8EZB - chains G and X of the 20 polymer chains in the assembly; structure by electron microscopy, 8.90 A resolution (very low resolution: no residue pairs are listed; an interface is given only as per-side residue counts).

== Chain G ==
Molecule: DNA repair protein XRCC4
From: Homo sapiens
Reference sequence: Q13426 (XRCC4_HUMAN); residue numbers follow UniProt; this construct covers 1-336
Sequence (336 residues; each row starts with the number of its first residue):
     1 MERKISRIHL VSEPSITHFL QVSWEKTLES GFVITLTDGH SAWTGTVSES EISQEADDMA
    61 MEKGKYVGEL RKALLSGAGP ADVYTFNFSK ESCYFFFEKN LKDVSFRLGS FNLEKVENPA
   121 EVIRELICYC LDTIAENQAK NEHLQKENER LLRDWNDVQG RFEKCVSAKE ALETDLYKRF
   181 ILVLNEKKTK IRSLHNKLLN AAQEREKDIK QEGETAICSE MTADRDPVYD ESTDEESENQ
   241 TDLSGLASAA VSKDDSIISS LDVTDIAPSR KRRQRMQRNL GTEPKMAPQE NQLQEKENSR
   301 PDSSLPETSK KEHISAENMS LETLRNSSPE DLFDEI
Disordered / not traced: 77-82, 202-336
UniProt features mapped onto this chain:
  - region: Phe180 to Gly213 (Interaction with LIG4)
  - motif: Arg270 to Arg275 (Nuclear localization signal)
  - site: Asp265, Ile266 (Cleavage)
  - modified residue: Ser53 (Phosphoserine), Ser193 (Phosphoserine), Tyr229 (Phosphotyrosine), Ser232 (Phosphoserine), Thr233 (Phosphothreonine), Ser237 (Phosphoserine), Ser256 (Phosphoserine), Ser260 (Phosphoserine), Ser303 (Phosphoserine), Ser304 (Phosphoserine), Ser315 (Phosphoserine), Ser320 (Phosphoserine), Thr323 (Phosphothreonine), Ser327 (Phosphoserine), Ser328 (Phosphoserine)
  - cross-link (Glycyl lysine isopeptide (Lys-Gly)): Lys210 (interchain with G-Cter in SUMO), Lys296 (interchain with G-Cter in ubiquitin)
  - natural variant: Trp43 (W43R: In SSMED), Asp82 (D82E: In SSMED), Arg161 to Ile336 (deletion: In SSMED), Arg161 (R161Q: In SSMED), Lys210 to Ile336 (deletion: In SSMED), Arg225 to Ile336 (deletion: In SSMED), Arg275 to Ile336 (deletion: In SSMED)
  - mutagenesis: Lys4 (K4E: Abolished interaction with NHEJ1/XLF; when associated with E-99), Lys26 (K26E: Abolished interaction with NHEJ1/XLF; when associated with E-99), Glu55 (E55R: Abolished interaction with NHEJ1/XLF), Asp58 (D58R: Abolished interaction with NHEJ1/XLF), Met61 (M61R: Abolished interaction with NHEJ1/XLF), Glu62 (E62R: Does not affect interaction with NHEJ1/XLF), Lys65 (K65E: Strongly decreased interaction with NHEJ1/XLF. Abolished interaction with NHEJ1/XLF; when associated with E-99. Abolished ability to bridge DNA; when associated with E-99 ...), Glu69 (E69R: Does not affect interaction with NHEJ1/XLF), Arg71 (R71E: Abolished interaction with NHEJ1/XLF; when associated with E-99), Lys72 (K72E: Abolished interaction with NHEJ1/XLF; when associated with E-99. Abolished ability to bridge DNA; when associated with E-90 and E-99), Lys90 (K90E: Abolished ability to bridge DNA; when associated with E-72 and E-99), Lys99 (K99E: Abolished interaction with NHEJ1/XLF; when associated with E-4 or E-26 or E-65 or E-71 or E-72. Abolished ability to bridge DNA; when associated with E-65. Abolished ability to bridge DNA ...), 38 further mutagenesis entries in UniProt

== Chain X ==
Molecule: DNA ligase 4
From: Homo sapiens
Notes: EC 6.5.1.1
Reference sequence: P49917 (DNLI4_HUMAN); numbering as in UniProt (aligned over 1-911)
Sequence (911 residues; each row starts with the number of its first residue):
     1 MAASQTSQTV ASHVPFADLC STLERIQKSK GRAEKIRHFR EFLDSWRKFH DALHKNHKDV
    61 TDSFYPAMRL ILPQLERERM AYGIKETMLA KLYIELLNLP RDGKDALKLL NYRTPTGTHG
   121 DAGDFAMIAY FVLKPRCLQK GSLTIQQVND LLDSIASNNS AKRKDLIKKS LLQLITQSSA
   181 LEQKWLIRMI IKDLKLGVSQ QTIFSVFHND AAELHNVTTD LEKVCRQLHD PSVGLSDISI
   241 TLFSAFKPML AAIADIEHIE KDMKHQSFYI ETKLDGERMQ MHKDGDVYKY FSRNGYNYTD
   301 QFGASPTEGS LTPFIHNAFK ADIQICILDG EMMAYNPNTQ TFMQKGTKFD IKRMVEDSDL
   361 QTCYCVFDVL MVNNKKLGHE TLRKRYEILS SIFTPIPGRI EIVQKTQAHT KNEVIDALNE
   421 AIDKREEGIM VKQPLSIYKP DKRGEGWLKI KPEYVSGLMD ELDILIVGGY WGKGSRGGMM
   481 SHFLCAVAEK PPPGEKPSVF HTLSRVGSGC TMKELYDLGL KLAKYWKPFH RKAPPSSILC
   541 GTEKPEVYIE PCNSVIVQIK AAEIVPSDMY KTGCTLRFPR IEKIRDDKEW HECMTLDDLE
   601 QLRGKASGKL ASKHLYIGGD DEPQEKKRKA APKMKKVIGI IEHLKAPNLT NVNKISNIFE
   661 DVEFCVMSGT DSQPKPDLEN RIAEFGGYIV QNPGPDTYCV IAGSENIRVK NIILSNKHDV
   721 VKPAWLLECF KTKSFVPWQP RFMIHMCPST KEHFAREYDC YGDSYFIDTD LNQLKEVFSG
   781 IKNSNEQTPE EMASLIADLE YRYSWDCSPL SMFRRHTVYL DSYAVINDLS TKNEGTRLAI
   841 KALELRFHGA KVVSCLAEGV SHVIIGEDHS RVADFKAFRR TFKRKFKILK ESWVTDSIDK
   901 CELQEENQYL I
Disordered / not traced: 1-655, 671-672
UniProt features mapped onto this chain:
  - region: Leu610 to Asp620 (Required for catalytic activity)
  - active site: Lys273 (N6-AMP-lysine intermediate)
  - binding site (ATP): Glu271, Thr272, Lys273, Leu274, Arg278, Glu331, Lys345, Phe367, Glu427, Lys432, Lys449, Lys451
  - binding site (Mg(2+)): Glu331, Glu427
  - natural variant: Arg278 (R278H: In LIG4S and leukemia), Gln433 (deletion: In RSSCID), Gly469 (G469E: In LIG4S), Arg580 to Ile911 (deletion: In LIG4S), Leu774 (L774P: Found in a patient with microcephalic primordial dwarfism; uncertain significance), Arg814 to Ile911 (deletion: In LIG4S)

== Interface between chain G and chain X ==
At this resolution (9 A) residue pairs are not listed: 23 residues of chain G and 28 of chain X lie at the interface.

== Overview ==
Chain G and chain X form an interface of 23 and 28 residues respectively. UniProt lists 51 mutagenesis sites
on chain G; active-site residue Lys273(X), 12 ATP-binding residues and Mg2+-binding residues Glu331(X) and
Glu427(X) on chain X.
Chain G is DNA repair protein XRCC4 and chain X is DNA ligase 4, both from Homo sapiens; the structure, NHEJ
Long-range complex with ATP, was determined by electron microscopy (same publication as 8EZ9 and 8EZA).
